Entry 6RQF (electron microscopy, 3.58 A resolution); this record covers chains J and D of the 16 polymer chains in the assembly.

# Chain J
Name: Cytochrome b6-f complex subunit 4
Organism: Spinacia oleracea
Reference sequence: P00166 (PETD_SPIOL); residue numbers follow UniProt; this construct covers 1-160
Sequence (160 residues; numbered 1 to 160; the number before each row is that of its first residue):
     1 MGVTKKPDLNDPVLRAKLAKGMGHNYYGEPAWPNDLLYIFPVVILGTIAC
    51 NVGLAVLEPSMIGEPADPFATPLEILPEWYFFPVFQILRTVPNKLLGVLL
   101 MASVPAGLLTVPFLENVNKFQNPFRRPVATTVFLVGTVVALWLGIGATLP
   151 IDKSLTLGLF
Ligand contacts:
  - 6PL ((4S,7R)-4-hydroxy-N,N,N-trimethyl-9-oxo-7-[(palmitoyloxy)methyl]-3,5,8-trioxa-4-phosphahexacosan-1-aminium 4-oxide): T47, C50, N51, L54
  - chlorophyll a (CLA): Y80, P83, V84, M101, V104, P105, L108, V111, V132, F133, G136, V139, A140, L143
  - heme c (HEC): N25, D35, F40, V43, I44
  - plastoquinone 9 (PL9; 2,3-dimethyl-5-(3,7,11,15,19,23,27,31,35-nonamethyl-2,6,10,14,18,22,26,30,34-hexatriacontanonaenyl-2,5-cyclohexadiene-1,4-dione-2,3-dimethyl-5-solanesyl-1,4-benzoquinone): A102, P105, L109
What the authors report for this chain:
  - binding site for chlorophyll a: V84, M101
  - catalytic residues: E78 (citing earlier work)

# Chain D
Name: Cytochrome b6-f complex iron-sulfur subunit, chloroplastic
Organism: Spinacia oleracea
Notes: EC 7.1.1.6
Reference sequence: P08980 (UCRIA_SPIOL); residues 1-179 here correspond to UniProt positions 52-230 (UniProt number = residue number + 51)
Sequence (179 residues; numbered 1 to 179; the number before each row is that of its first residue):
     1 ATSIPADNVPDMQKRETLNLLLLGALSLPTGYMLLPYASFFVPPGGGAGT
    51 GGTIAKDALGNDVIAAEWLKTHAPGDRTLTQGLKGDPTYLVVESDKTLAT
   101 FGINAVCTHLGCVVPFNAAENKFICPCHGSQYNNQGRVVRGPAPLSLALA
   151 HCDVDDGKVVFVPWTETDFRTGEAPWWSA
UniProt features mapped onto this chain:
  - binding site ([2Fe-2S] cluster): C107, H109, C125, H128
Disulfide bonds: C112-C127
Metal / ion sites: 2Fe-2S cluster Fe: C107, H109, C125, H128
Ligand contacts: 2Fe-2S cluster (FES): C107, H109, L110, G111, C112, C125, C127, H128, G129, S130
What the authors report for this chain:
  - 2Fe-2S cluster coordination: H128
  - catalytic residues: H128 (citing earlier work)

# Interface between chain J and chain D
Residue-residue contacts - 13 pairs, chain J then chain D:
  F69(J) with A58(D), hydrophobic; L79(D), hydrophobic; P87(D), hydrophobic; V113(D)
  T71(J) with V113(D); P126(D)
  L73(J) with P126(D), hydrophobic
  L88(J) with L110(D), hydrophobic
  R89(J) with H109(D); H128(D)
  K94(J) with T108(D); H109(D); P144(D)
Other interface residues (no listed pair), chain J (11 interface residues in all): P68, I75, F85, P150, I151
Other interface residues (no listed pair), chain D (15 interface residues in all): D57, T80, Q81, C112, C127

# In short
Chain J and chain D form an interface of 11 and 15 residues respectively. Ligands of chain J: heme c,
chlorophyll a, plastoquinone 9 and compound 6PL. Chain D binds 2Fe-2S cluster. From the paper: catalytic
residues E78(J) and H128(D); a binding site for chlorophyll a at V84(J) and M101(J).
Here chain J is Cytochrome b6-f complex subunit 4 and chain D is Cytochrome b6-f complex iron-sulfur subunit,
chloroplastic, both from Spinacia oleracea. Entry 6RQF (3.6 Angstrom cryo-EM structure of the dimeric
cytochrome b6f complex from Spinacia oleracea with natively bound ...) was determined by electron microscopy.
